PDB entry 9FO2 | electron microscopy, 2.58 A resolution | chains A and B of the 4 polymer chains in the assembly

[Chain A]
Name: Capsid protein VP1
From: Human coxsackievirus A9 (strain Griggs)
Reference sequence: P21404 (POLG_CXA9); residues 1-299 here correspond to UniProt positions 569-867 (UniProt number = residue number + 568)
Chain sequence (299 residues; numbered 1 to 299; the number before each row is that of its first residue):
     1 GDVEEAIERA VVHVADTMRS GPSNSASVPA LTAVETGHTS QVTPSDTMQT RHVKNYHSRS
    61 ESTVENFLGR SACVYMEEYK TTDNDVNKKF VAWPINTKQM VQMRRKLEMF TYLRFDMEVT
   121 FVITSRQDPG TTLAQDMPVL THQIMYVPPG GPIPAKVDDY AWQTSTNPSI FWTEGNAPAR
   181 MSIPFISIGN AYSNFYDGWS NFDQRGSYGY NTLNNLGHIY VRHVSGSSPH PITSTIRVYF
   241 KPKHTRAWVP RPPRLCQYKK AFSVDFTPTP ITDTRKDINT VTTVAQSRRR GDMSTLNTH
Disordered / not traced: 7-10, 283-299
Differences from the reference sequence: variant Val-11 (Arg579 in P21404), Val-12 (Cys580 in P21404), His-13 (Thr581 in P21404), Ser-20 (Thr588 in P21404), Asn-84 (Lys652 in P21404), Asp-85 (His653 in P21404), His-142 (Arg710 in P21404)
Residues lining bound ligands: A1IEI (N-[(4-fluorophenyl)methyl]-4-[(4-methylpiperazin-1-yl)methyl]aniline): Ile-95, Thr-97, Phe-115, Met-117, Val-119, Tyr-146, Met-181, Ile-183, Tyr-192, Ser-193, Tyr-210, Leu-213, Asn-214, Leu-216, Phe-240
UniProt features mapped onto this chain:
  - motif: Arg-290 to Asp-292 (Cell attachment site)
  - site: His-299 (Cleavage)

[Chain B]
Name: Capsid protein VP2
From: Human coxsackievirus A9 (strain Griggs)
Reference sequence: P21404 (POLG_CXA9); residues 10-260 here correspond to UniProt positions 79-329 (UniProt number = residue number + 69)
Chain sequence (251 residues; row label = number of the first residue in the row):
    10 SDRVRSITLG NSTITTQECA NVVVGYGRWP TYLRDDEATA EDQPTQPDVA TCRFYTLDSI
    70 KWEKGSVGWW WKFPEALSDM GLFGQNMQYH YLGRAGYTIH VQCNASKFHQ GCLLVVCVPE
   130 AEMGGAVVGQ AFSATAMANG DKAYEFTSAT QSDQTKVQTA IHNAGMGVGV GNLTIYPHQW
   190 INLRTNNSAT IVMPYINSVP MDNMFRHYNF TLMVIPFVKL DYADTASTYV PITVTVAPMC
   250 AEYNGLRLAQ A
Differences from the reference sequence: conflict Val-110 (Leu179 in P21404)

[How chain A and chain B interact]
Residue-residue contacts - 84 pairs, chain A then chain B:
  Val-34(A) / Trp-189(B)
  Glu-35(A) / Gln-188(B)
  Glu-35(A) / Trp-189(B)
  Glu-35(A) / Asn-191(B)  hydrogen bond
  Glu-35(A) / Thr-194(B)
  Thr-36(A) / Asn-30(B)
  Thr-36(A) / Val-32(B)
  Thr-36(A) / Gln-188(B)  hydrogen bond (backbone-side chain)
  Thr-111(A) / Glu-129(B)
  Tyr-112(A) / Glu-129(B)  hydrogen bond
  Tyr-112(A) / Asn-206(B)
  Tyr-112(A) / Ser-207(B)
  Asn-190(A) / Ser-207(B)  hydrogen bond (backbone-backbone)
  Asn-190(A) / Pro-209(B)
  Ala-191(A) / Ser-207(B)
  Phe-195(A) / Glu-129(B)
  Phe-195(A) / Glu-131(B)
  Tyr-196(A) / Glu-129(B)
  Tyr-196(A) / Glu-131(B)  hydrogen bond (backbone-side chain)
  Tyr-196(A) / His-216(B)
  Asp-197(A) / Lys-81(B)  salt bridge
  Asp-197(A) / Glu-129(B)  hydrogen bond (backbone-side chain)
  Asp-197(A) / Ala-130(B)
  Asp-197(A) / Glu-131(B)
  Asp-197(A) / Met-146(B)
  Asp-197(A) / His-216(B)  hydrogen bond (backbone-side chain)
  Asp-197(A) / Tyr-217(B)  hydrogen bond (backbone-backbone)
  Gly-198(A) / Arg-215(B)
  Trp-199(A) / Phe-141(B)
  Trp-199(A) / Ser-142(B)
  Trp-199(A) / Ala-143(B)  hydrophobic
  Trp-199(A) / Arg-215(B)  hydrogen bond (backbone-backbone)
  Trp-199(A) / Tyr-217(B)
  Ser-200(A) / Arg-215(B)  hydrogen bond (backbone-side chain)
  Asn-201(A) / Arg-215(B)
  Phe-202(A) / Tyr-100(B)  hydrophobic
  Phe-202(A) / Arg-215(B)
  Phe-202(A) / Gln-259(B)  hydrogen bond (backbone-side chain)
  Gln-204(A) / Glu-84(B)  hydrogen bond
  Gln-204(A) / Ala-143(B)
  Gln-204(A) / Phe-214(B)  hydrogen bond (side chain-backbone)
  Gln-204(A) / Tyr-217(B)
  Tyr-208(A) / Glu-131(B)
  Tyr-208(A) / Met-132(B)  hydrogen bond (side chain-backbone)
  Tyr-208(A) / Phe-141(B)  hydrophobic
  Tyr-208(A) / Met-146(B)
  Gly-209(A) / Glu-131(B)
  Tyr-210(A) / Glu-131(B)
  Val-249(A) / Tyr-35(B)
  Val-249(A) / Pro-128(B)  hydrophobic
  Val-249(A) / Ile-205(B)  hydrophobic
  Pro-250(A) / Ile-184(B)
  Pro-250(A) / Tyr-185(B)
  Arg-251(A) / Pro-128(B)  hydrogen bond (side chain-backbone)
  Arg-251(A) / Glu-129(B)  hydrogen bond (side chain-backbone)
  Arg-251(A) / Met-175(B)
  Arg-251(A) / Tyr-185(B)
  Pro-252(A) / Val-177(B)
  Pro-252(A) / Asn-181(B)
  Pro-252(A) / Ile-184(B)
  Pro-252(A) / Tyr-185(B)
  Pro-253(A) / Val-177(B)
  Arg-254(A) / Gly-176(B)
  Arg-254(A) / Val-177(B)
  Leu-255(A) / Gly-176(B)  hydrogen bond (backbone-backbone)
  Cys-256(A) / Asn-172(B)  hydrogen bond
  Cys-256(A) / Gly-176(B)  hydrogen bond (backbone-backbone)
  Lys-260(A) / Gly-138(B)
  Val-264(A) / Glu-131(B)
  Asp-265(A) / Gly-133(B)
  Asp-265(A) / Gly-134(B)  hydrogen bond (side chain-backbone)
  Asp-265(A) / Val-137(B)
  Asp-265(A) / Gly-138(B)  hydrogen bond (side chain-backbone)
  Phe-266(A) / Val-137(B)
  Phe-266(A) / Asn-172(B)
  Phe-266(A) / Gly-174(B)
  Phe-266(A) / Met-175(B)
  Phe-266(A) / Gly-176(B)
  Pro-268(A) / Thr-159(B)
  Pro-268(A) / Gln-167(B)
  Pro-268(A) / His-171(B)
  Pro-268(A) / Asn-172(B)
  Thr-269(A) / His-171(B)  hydrogen bond (backbone-side chain)
  Thr-269(A) / Asn-172(B)
Also at the interface, not in a pair above, chain A (38 interface residues in all): Gly-37, Gly-189, Asp-203, Lys-259, Ile-271
Also at the interface, not in a pair above, chain B (50 interface residues in all): Ala-29, Ala-169, Gly-178, His-187, Val-208, Asn-212, Thr-220

[Summary]
Chain A and chain B form an interface of 38 and 50 residues respectively; the contacts include 22 hydrogen
bonds and 1 salt bridge. Among the polar pairs are Asp-197(A)/Lys-81(B), Glu-35(A)/Asn-191(B) and
Thr-36(A)/Gln-188(B). Bound to chain A: compound A1IEI.
Chain A is Capsid protein VP1 and chain B is Capsid protein VP2, both from Human coxsackievirus A9 (strain
Griggs); the structure, Coxsackievirus A9 bound with compound 15 (CL278), was determined by electron
microscopy (same publication as 8S7J, 9EXI, 9FA9, 9FCZ, 9FGN, 9FO5 and 9FP5).
